6YDI - chains B and G of the 4 polymer chains in the assembly; structure by X-ray diffraction, 1.95 A resolution.

[Chain B]
Molecule: Methane monooxygenase
Source organism: Methylosinus trichosporium OB3b
UniProtKB: A0A2D2D5X7 (A0A2D2D5X7_METTR); residues 1-395 here = UniProt positions 1-395
Chain sequence (395 residues; numbered 1 to 395; the number before each row is that of its first residue):
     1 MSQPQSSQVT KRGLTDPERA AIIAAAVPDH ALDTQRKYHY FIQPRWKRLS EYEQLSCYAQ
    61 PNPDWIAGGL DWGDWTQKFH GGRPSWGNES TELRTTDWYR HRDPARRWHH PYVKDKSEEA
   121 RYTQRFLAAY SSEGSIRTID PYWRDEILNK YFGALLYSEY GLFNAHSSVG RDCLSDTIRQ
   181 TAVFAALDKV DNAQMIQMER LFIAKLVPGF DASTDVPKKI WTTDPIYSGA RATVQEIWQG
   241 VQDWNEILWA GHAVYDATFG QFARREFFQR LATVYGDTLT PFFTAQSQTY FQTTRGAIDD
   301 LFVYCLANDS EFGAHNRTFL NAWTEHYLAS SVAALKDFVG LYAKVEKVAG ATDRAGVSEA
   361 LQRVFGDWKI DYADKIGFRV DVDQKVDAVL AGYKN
Disordered / not traced: 1-4, 394-395

[Chain G]
Molecule: Methane monooxygenase regulatory protein B
Source organism: Methylosinus trichosporium OB3b
UniProtKB: P27356 (MMOB_METTR); residues 1-138 here = UniProt positions 1-138
Chain sequence (138 residues; each row starts with the number of its first residue):
     1 MSSAHNAYNA GIMQKTGKAF ADEFFAEENQ VVHESNAVVL VLMKSDEIDA IIEDIVLKGG
    61 KAKNPSIVVE DKAGFWWIKA DGAIEIDAAE AGELLGKPFS VYDLLINVSS TVGRAYTLGT
   121 KFTITSELMG LDRALTDI
Disordered / not traced: 1-2

[Chain B / chain G interface]
Contacting residue pairs - 11 pairs, chain B then chain G:
  Gln5(B) - Glu70(G)
  Gln5(B) - Asp71(G)  hydrogen bond (side chain-backbone)
  Ser6(B) - Ala7(G)
  Ser6(B) - Tyr8(G)  hydrogen bond (side chain-backbone)
  Ser6(B) - Asn9(G)  hydrogen bond (side chain-backbone)
  Ser6(B) - Glu70(G)  hydrogen bond
  Ser7(B) - Asn9(G)
  Ser7(B) - Glu70(G)  hydrogen bond
  Ser7(B) - Lys72(G)  hydrogen bond
  Arg12(B) - Ala73(G)  hydrogen bond (side chain-backbone)
  Arg12(B) - Gly74(G)
Interface residues without a listed pair, chain B (7 interface residues in all): Gln8, Val9, Thr10
Interface residues without a listed pair, chain G (10 interface residues in all): Lys44, Val69

[In short]
Chain B and chain G form an interface of 7 and 10 residues respectively, with 7 hydrogen bonds. Polar contacts
include Gln5(B)-Asp71(G), Ser6(B)-Tyr8(G) and Ser6(B)-Asn9(G).
Chain B is Methane monooxygenase and chain G is Methane monooxygenase regulatory protein B, both from
Methylosinus trichosporium OB3b; the structure, XFEL structure of the Soluble methane monooxygenase
hydroxylase and regulatory subunit complex, from Methylosinus trichosporium OB3b ..., was determined by X-ray
diffraction, deposited together with 6YD0, 6YDU and 6YY3.
